PDB entry 7XOU | electron microscopy, 3.20 A resolution | chains L and R of the 6 polymer chains in the assembly

[Chain L]
Protein: Cck-8
Sequence (9 residues; numbered 1 to 9; the number before each row is that of its first residue):
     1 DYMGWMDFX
Modified residues: Tyr2 (O-sulfo-L-tyrosine; TYS); NH2 (amino group) at position 9

[Chain R]
Protein: Cholecystokinin receptor type A
Source organism: Homo sapiens
Reference sequence: P32238 (CCKAR_HUMAN); residues 1-428 here = UniProt positions 1-428
Sequence (428 residues; numbered 1 to 428; the number before each row is that of its first residue):
     1 MDVVDSLLVNGSNITPPCELGLENETLFCLDQPRPSKEWQPAVQILLYSL
    51 IFLLSVLGNTLVITVLIRNKRMRTVTNIFLLSLAVSDLMLCLFCMPFNLI
   101 PNLLKDFIFGSAVCKTTTYFMGTSVSVSTFNLVAISLERYGAICKPLQSR
   151 VWQTKSHALKVIAATWCLSFTIMTPYPIYSNLVPFTKNNNQTANMCRFLL
   201 PNDVMQQSWHTFLLLILFLIPGIVMMVAYGLISLELYQGIKFEASQKKSA
   251 KERKPSTTSSGKYEDSDGCYLQKTRPPRKLELRQLSTGSSSRANRIRSNS
   301 SAANLMAKKRVIRMLIVIVVLFFLCWMPIFSANAWRAYDTASAERRLSGT
   351 PISFILLLSYTSSCVNPIIYCFMNKRFRLGFMATFPCCPNPGPPGARGEV
   401 GEEEEGGTTGASLSRFSYSHMSASVPPQ
Not modelled in the structure: 1-42, 245-300, 386-428
Cystine bridges: Cys114-Cys196
What the authors report for this chain:
  - binding site for Cck-8 (chain L): Asn98, Pro101, Asn102, Lys105, Thr186, Met195, Arg197
  - mutagenesis - R197A (over 100-fold): decreased signaling with Cck-8 (chain L)
  - mutagenesis - N98A, I143A, P146A, L147A, R150A, R197M, L236A: abolished signaling with Cck-8 (chain L)
  - mutagenesis - S149A, N304K, N374H: unchanged signaling in response to Gs signaling
  - mutagenesis - S149A/N304K/N374H: abolished signaling in response to Gs signaling
  - specificity-determining residues: Asn98, Arg197, Leu356
  - mutagenesis - S149A, N304K, N374H: unchanged signaling with Isoform Gnas-2 of Guanine nucleotide-binding protein G(s) subunit alpha isoforms short
  - mutagenesis - S149A/N304K/N374H: abolished signaling with Isoform Gnas-2 of Guanine nucleotide-binding protein G(s) subunit alpha isoforms short
  - mutagenesis - S149A/N304K/N374H: decreased signaling in response to Gq
  - specificity-determining residues: Tyr360 (proposed by the authors, not directly observed)

[How chain L and chain R interact]
Pairs across the interface - 33 pairs, chain L then chain R:
  Asp1(L) - Thr186(R)  hydrogen bond (backbone-backbone)
  Asp1(L) - Met195(R)
  Tyr2(L) - Pro101(R)
  Tyr2(L) - Asn102(R)
  Tyr2(L) - Lys105(R)
  Tyr2(L) - Phe107(R)
  Tyr2(L) - Thr186(R)
  Tyr2(L) - Met195(R)
  Tyr2(L) - Cys196(R)
  Met3(L) - Met195(R)
  Met3(L) - Glu344(R)
  Gly4(L) - Met195(R)
  Gly4(L) - Arg197(R)
  Gly4(L) - Ser348(R)
  Trp5(L) - Ala332(R)
  Trp5(L) - Asn333(R)
  Trp5(L) - Arg336(R)
  Trp5(L) - Leu347(R)
  Trp5(L) - Ile352(R)  hydrophobic
  Met6(L) - Thr118(R)
  Met6(L) - Met121(R)  hydrophobic
  Met6(L) - Cys196(R)  hydrophobic
  Asp7(L) - Asn98(R)  hydrogen bond (backbone-side chain)
  Asp7(L) - Tyr179(R)
  Asp7(L) - Leu356(R)
  Phe8(L) - Met121(R)
  Phe8(L) - Gly122(R)
  Phe8(L) - Val125(R)  hydrophobic
  Phe8(L) - Ile329(R)  hydrophobic
  Phe8(L) - Asn333(R)
  Phe8(L) - Leu356(R)  hydrophobic
  NH2_9(L) - Cys94(R)
  NH2_9(L) - Tyr360(R)  hydrogen bond (backbone-side chain)
Also at the interface, not in a pair above, chain R (30 interface residues in all): Cys114, Met173, Phe185, Asn194, Phe198

[Summary]
9 residues of chain L and 30 residues of chain R are in contact; the contacts include 3 hydrogen bonds. Polar
pairs include Asp7(L)-Asn98(R), NH2_9(L)-Tyr360(R) and Asp1(L)-Thr186(R). From the paper: a binding site for
Cck-8 (chain L) at Asn98(R), Pro101(R) and Asn102(R) among others; N98A, I143A and P146A of chain R, among
others, abolish signaling with Cck-8 (chain L); 12 substitutions were tested in all.
Here chain L is Cck-8 and chain R is Cholecystokinin receptor type A (Homo sapiens). Entry 7XOU (Structural
insights into human brain gut peptide cholecystokinin receptors) was determined by electron microscopy (same
publication as 8IA7, 7XOV and 7XOW).
